Entry 6PR5 (electron microscopy, 3.30 A resolution); this record covers chains A and H of the 8 polymer chains in the assembly.

== Chain A ==
Protein: DNA-mediated transposase
Source organism: Helicoverpa zea
UniProt: B0F0C5 (B0F0C5_HELZE); numbering as in UniProt (aligned over 17-507)
Chain sequence (497 residues; each row starts with the number of its first residue):
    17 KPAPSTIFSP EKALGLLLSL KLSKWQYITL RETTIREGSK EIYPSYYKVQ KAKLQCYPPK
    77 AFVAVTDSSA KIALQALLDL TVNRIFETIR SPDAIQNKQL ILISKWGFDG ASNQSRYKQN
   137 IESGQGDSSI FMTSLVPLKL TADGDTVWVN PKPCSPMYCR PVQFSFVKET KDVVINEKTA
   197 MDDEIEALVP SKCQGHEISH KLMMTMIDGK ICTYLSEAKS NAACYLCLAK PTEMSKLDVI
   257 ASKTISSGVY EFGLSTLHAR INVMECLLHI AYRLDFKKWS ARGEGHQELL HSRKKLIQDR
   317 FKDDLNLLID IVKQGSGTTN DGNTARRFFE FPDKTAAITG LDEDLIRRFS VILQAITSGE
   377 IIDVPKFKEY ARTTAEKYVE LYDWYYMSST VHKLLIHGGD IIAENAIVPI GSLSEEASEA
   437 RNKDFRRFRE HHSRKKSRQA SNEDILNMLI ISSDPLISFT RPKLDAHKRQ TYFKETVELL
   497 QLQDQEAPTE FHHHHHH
Disordered / not traced: 17-20, 501-513
Differences from the reference sequence: expression tag (508-513)
Bound ions: Mg2+ site 1: Asp-125, Glu-185, Asp-224 (shared with 1 residue of chain B); Mg2+ site 2: Asp-125, Glu-435 (shared with 2 residues of chain D); Zn2+: Cys-240, Cys-243, His-408, His-413
What the authors report for this chain:
  - binding site for the 30-nt DNA strand: Val-328
  - catalytic residues: His-274
  - Mg2+ coordination: Asp-125, Asp-224, Glu-435
  - catalytic residues: Asp-125, Asp-224, Glu-435 (citing earlier work)

== Chain H ==
Molecule: 39-nt DNA strand
Sequence (39 nucleotides; numbered 1 to 39; the number before each row is that of its first residue):
     1 TTTTCGATCC ACCGTGCACC GTGAGATCTA GGCCAGATC
Disordered / not traced: 38-39
Bound ions: Mg2+ site 1: DG16, DC17 (shared with 2 residues of chain E); Mg2+ site 2: DC17 (shared with 2 residues of chain E; 1 residue of chain F)

== Interface between chain A and chain H ==
Contacting residue pairs (34):
  Arg-47(A) / DG6(H)  salt bridge to the phosphate
  Glu-48(A) / DG6(H)  phosphate contact
  Ser-61(A) / DC5(H)  hydrogen bond to the phosphate
  Tyr-63(A) / DT4(H)  hydrogen bond to the phosphate
  Lys-64(A) / DT4(H)  salt bridge to the phosphate
  Lys-64(A) / DC5(H)  phosphate contact
  Ser-131(A) / DG14(H)  hydrogen bond to the phosphate
  Tyr-133(A) / DC13(H)  phosphate contact
  Tyr-133(A) / DG14(H)  phosphate contact
  Lys-134(A) / DC12(H)  sugar contact
  Lys-134(A) / DC13(H)  hydrogen bond to the phosphate
  Gln-135(A) / DA11(H)  phosphate contact
  Gln-135(A) / DC12(H)  phosphate contact
  Lys-226(A) / DG23(H)  base contact
  Lys-235(A) / DA26(H)  sugar contact
  Ser-236(A) / DA26(H)  phosphate contact
  Lys-246(A) / DT27(H)  salt bridge to the phosphate
  Lys-246(A) / DC28(H)  salt bridge to the phosphate
  Pro-247(A) / DT27(H)  phosphate contact
  Pro-247(A) / DC28(H)  phosphate contact
  Thr-248(A) / DC28(H)  hydrogen bond to the phosphate
  Trp-295(A) / DC28(H)  sugar contact
  Ser-296(A) / DT29(H)  sugar contact
  Arg-298(A) / DA30(H)  phosphate contact
  Val-328(A) / DC20(H)  base contact
  Val-328(A) / DG21(H)  base contact
  Gln-330(A) / DC19(H)  hydrogen bond to the base
  Thr-334(A) / DG21(H)  hydrogen bond to the base
  Tyr-402(A) / DT29(H)  phosphate contact
  Glu-446(A) / DG14(H)  phosphate contact
  Lys-451(A) / DC12(H)  base contact
  Lys-451(A) / DC13(H)  sugar contact
  Lys-452(A) / DC10(H)  base contact
  Lys-452(A) / DA11(H)  sugar contact
Also at the interface, not in a pair above, chain A (30 interface residues in all): Lys-67, Asn-237, Asp-326, Lys-329, Gly-333
Also at the interface, not in a pair above, chain H (21 interface residues in all): DT3, DT15, DA24, DG25

== Overview ==
30 residues of chain A face 21 of chain H across their interface, with 7 hydrogen bonds and 4 salt bridges.
Among the polar pairs are Gln-330(A)/DC19(H), Thr-334(A)/DG21(H) and Ser-61(A)/DC5(H). The paper reports
catalytic residues His-274(A), Asp-125(A) and Asp-224(A) among others; a binding site for the 30-nt DNA strand
at Val-328(A).
Here chain A is DNA-mediated transposase (Helicoverpa zea) and chain H is a 39-nt DNA strand. Entry 6PR5
(Cryo-EM structure of HzTransib strand transfer complex (STC)) was determined by electron microscopy (same
publication as 6PQR, 6PQU, 6PQX and 6PQY).
